PDB entry 8PM7 | X-ray diffraction, 1.70 A resolution | chains B and A of the 3 polymer chains in the assembly

# Chain B
Molecule: 12-nt DNA strand
Sequence (12 nucleotides; numbered 1 to 12; the number before each row is that of its first residue):
     1 CGCTAATCGGTT

# Chain A
Molecule: BarH-like 2 homeobox protein
Source organism: Homo sapiens
Reference sequence: Q9NY43 (BARH2_HUMAN); residue numbers follow UniProt; this construct covers 231-292
Amino-acid sequence (62 residues; each row starts with the number of its first residue):
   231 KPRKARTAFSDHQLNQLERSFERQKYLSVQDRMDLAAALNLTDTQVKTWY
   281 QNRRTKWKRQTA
Unresolved in the structure: 292
Curated features (UniProtKB/Swiss-Prot):
  - DNA-binding region: Pro232 to Thr291 (Homeobox)
From the paper describing this entry:
  - binding site for the 12-nt DNA strand (chain B): Thr278
  - binding site for the 12-nt DNA strand: Thr285
  - mutagenesis - T278I, T278V: unchanged binding to TAAAC

# How chain B and chain A interact
Contacting residue pairs - 16 pairs, chain B then chain A:
  DT4(B) with Arg236(A), hydrogen bond to the base; Lys286(A), salt bridge to the phosphate
  DA5(B) with Arg236(A), hydrogen bond to the sugar; Thr237(A), hydrogen bond to the phosphate; Phe239(A), phosphate contact; Trp279(A), phosphate contact; Asn282(A), base contact
  DA6(B) with Arg233(A), hydrogen bond to the sugar; Lys234(A), phosphate contact; Ala235(A), phosphate contact; Thr237(A), hydrogen bond to the phosphate; Thr278(A), base contact; Asn282(A), hydrogen bond to the base
  DT7(B) with Arg233(A), phosphate contact; Lys234(A), hydrogen bond to the phosphate
  DC8(B) with Lys231(A), salt bridge to the phosphate
Other interface residues (no listed pair), chain B (6 interface residues in all): DC3
Other interface residues (no listed pair), chain A (13 interface residues in all): Leu244, Gln275

# In short
Chain B and chain A form an interface of 6 and 13 residues respectively, with 7 hydrogen bonds and 2 salt
bridges. Polar contacts include DT4(B)-Arg236(A), DA6(B)-Asn282(A) and DA5(B)-Arg236(A). The paper reports a
binding site for the 12-nt DNA strand (chain B) at Thr278(A); T278I and T278V of chain A leave binding to
TAAAC unchanged.
Here chain B is a 12-nt DNA strand and chain A is BarH-like 2 homeobox protein (Homo sapiens). Entry 8PM7
(transcription factor BARHL2 bound to TAATC DNA sequence) was determined by X-ray diffraction together with
7Z5I, 7Z5K, 8PM5, 8PMC, 8PMF, 8PMN and 4 further entries from the same study.
